Entry 9BAM (X-ray diffraction, 2.05 A resolution); this record covers chain A.

[Chain A]
Name: Surface glycan-binding protein A (SGBP-A)
Source organism: Segatella copri DSM 18205
UniProtKB: D1PD12 (D1PD12_9BACT); numbering as in UniProt (aligned over 33-595)
Chain sequence (591 residues; numbered 9 to 599; the number before each row is that of its first residue):
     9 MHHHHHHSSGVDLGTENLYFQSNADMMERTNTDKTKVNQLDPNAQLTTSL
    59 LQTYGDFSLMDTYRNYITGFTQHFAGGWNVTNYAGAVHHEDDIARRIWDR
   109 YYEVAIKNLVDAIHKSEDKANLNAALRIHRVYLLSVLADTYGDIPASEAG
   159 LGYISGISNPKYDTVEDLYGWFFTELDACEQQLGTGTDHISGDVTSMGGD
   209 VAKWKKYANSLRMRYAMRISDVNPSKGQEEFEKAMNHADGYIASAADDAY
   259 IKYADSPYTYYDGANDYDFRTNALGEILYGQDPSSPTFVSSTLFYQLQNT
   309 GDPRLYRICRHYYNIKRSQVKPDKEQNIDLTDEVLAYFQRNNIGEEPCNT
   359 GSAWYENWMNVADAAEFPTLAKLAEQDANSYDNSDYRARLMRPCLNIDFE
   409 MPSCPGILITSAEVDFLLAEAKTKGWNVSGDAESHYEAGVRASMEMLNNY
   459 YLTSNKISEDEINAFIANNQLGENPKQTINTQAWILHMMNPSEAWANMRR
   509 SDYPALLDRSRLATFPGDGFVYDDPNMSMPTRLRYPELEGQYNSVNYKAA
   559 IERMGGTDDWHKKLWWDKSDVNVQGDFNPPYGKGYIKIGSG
Disordered / not traced: 9-48, 267-275, 595-599
Construct notes: expression tag (9-32, 596-599)
Bound ions: Mg2+: R507, D510, D575, S577

[Overview]
R507, D510, D575 and S577 form the Mg2+ site.
Chain A is Surface glycan-binding protein A (SGBP-A) (Segatella copri DSM 18205); the structure, Surface
glycan-binding protein A (SGBP-A, SusD-like) from a mixed-linkage beta-glucan utilization locus in Segatella
copri, was determined by X-ray diffraction together with 9BAL, 9BJX and 9BMK from the same study.
